PDB entry 2AE4 | X-ray diffraction, 2.30 A resolution | chains A and B

[Chain A]
Molecule: Glutaryl 7-Aminocephalosporanic Acid Acylase
Organism: Pseudomonas sp
Notes: EC 3.5.1.11; fragment: alpha domain(residues 1-166); engineered mutation(s): E159Q
Sequence (166 residues; each row starts with the number of its first residue):
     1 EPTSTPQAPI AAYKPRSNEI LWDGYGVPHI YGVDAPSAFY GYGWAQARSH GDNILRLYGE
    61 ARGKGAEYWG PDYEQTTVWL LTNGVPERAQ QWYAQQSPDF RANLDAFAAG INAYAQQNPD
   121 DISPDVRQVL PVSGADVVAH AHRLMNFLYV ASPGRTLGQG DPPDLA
Unresolved in the structure: 1-5, 166

[Chain B]
Molecule: Glutaryl 7-Aminocephalosporanic Acid Acylase
Organism: Pseudomonas sp
Notes: EC 3.5.1.11; fragment: beta domain(residues 1-522)
Sequence (528 residues; numbered 1 to 528; the number before each row is that of its first residue):
     1 SNSWAVAPGK TANGNALLLQ NPHLSWTTDY FTYYEAHLVT PDFEIYGATQ IGLPVIRFAF
    61 NQRMGITNTV NGMVGATNYR LTLQDGGYLY DGQVRPFERR QASYRLRQAD GTTVDKPLEI
   121 RSSVHGPVFE RADGTAVAVR VAGLDRPGML EQYFDMITAD SFDDYEAALA RMQVPTFNIV
   181 YADREGTINY SFNGVAPKRA EGDIAFWQGL VPGDSSRYLW TETHPLDDLP RVTNPPGGFV
   241 QNSNDPPWTP TWPVTYTPKD FPSYLAPQTP HSLRAQQSVR LMSENDDLTL ERFMALQLSH
   301 RAVMADRTLP DLIPAALIDP DPEVQAAARL LAAWDREFTS DSRAALLFEE WARLFAGQNF
   361 AGQAGFATPW SLDKPVSTPY GVRDPKAAVD QLRTAIANTK RKYGAIDRPF GDASRMILND
   421 VNVPGAAGYG NLGSFRVFTW SDPDENGVRT PVHGETWVAM IEFSTPVRAY GLMSYGNSRQ
   481 PGTTHYSDQI ERVSRADFRE LLLRREQVEA AVQERTPFNF KPHHHHHH
Unresolved in the structure: 523-528

[How chain A and chain B interact]
Residue-residue contacts - 194 pairs, chain A then chain B:
  Gln7(A) - Arg184(B)  hydrogen bond (backbone-side chain)
  Gln7(A) - Thr465(B)
  Ala8(A) - Arg184(B)  hydrogen bond (backbone-side chain)
  Ala8(A) - Thr465(B)
  Pro9(A) - Arg184(B)
  Ile10(A) - Gln62(B)
  Ile10(A) - Arg504(B)
  Tyr13(A) - Thr40(B)
  Tyr13(A) - Arg505(B)  hydrogen bond
  Lys14(A) - Pro41(B)
  Pro15(A) - Val39(B)
  Pro15(A) - Thr40(B)
  Pro15(A) - Pro41(B)
  Asn18(A) - Pro517(B)
  Asn18(A) - Phe518(B)  hydrogen bond (backbone-backbone)
  Glu19(A) - Arg505(B)  salt bridge
  Glu19(A) - Arg515(B)  salt bridge
  Glu19(A) - Thr516(B)
  Glu19(A) - Phe518(B)
  Ile20(A) - Glu514(B)
  Ile20(A) - Arg515(B)
  Ile20(A) - Thr516(B)  hydrogen bond (backbone-backbone)
  Ile20(A) - Phe518(B)  hydrophobic
  Leu21(A) - Arg505(B)
  Leu21(A) - Val508(B)  hydrophobic
  Leu21(A) - Val512(B)  hydrophobic
  Leu21(A) - Glu514(B)
  Leu21(A) - Arg515(B)
  Trp22(A) - Tyr34(B)
  Trp22(A) - Val512(B)
  Trp22(A) - Gln513(B)  hydrogen bond (backbone-backbone)
  Trp22(A) - Glu514(B)  hydrogen bond (backbone-backbone)
  Trp22(A) - Thr516(B)  hydrogen bond
  Asp23(A) - Ala511(B)
  Gly24(A) - His485(B)  hydrogen bond (backbone-side chain)
  Gly24(A) - Ala511(B)
  Gly24(A) - Gln513(B)
  Tyr25(A) - Asn477(B)
  Tyr25(A) - His485(B)
  Tyr25(A) - Asp488(B)
  Tyr25(A) - Gln489(B)
  Tyr25(A) - Arg492(B)  hydrogen bond
  Tyr25(A) - Arg499(B)
  Gly26(A) - Asn477(B)  hydrogen bond (backbone-side chain)
  Gly26(A) - His485(B)
  Val27(A) - Glu35(B)
  Val27(A) - Tyr46(B)
  Val27(A) - Asn477(B)
  Pro28(A) - Tyr34(B)
  Pro28(A) - Glu35(B)
  Pro28(A) - Ala36(B)
  Pro28(A) - His37(B)  hydrogen bond (backbone-backbone)
  Pro28(A) - Asn477(B)
  His29(A) - His37(B)  hydrogen bond
  His29(A) - Leu502(B)
  His29(A) - Val508(B)
  Ile30(A) - His37(B)  hydrogen bond (backbone-backbone)
  Ile30(A) - Leu38(B)
  Ile30(A) - Val39(B)  hydrogen bond (backbone-backbone)
  Tyr31(A) - Val39(B)
  Tyr31(A) - Arg505(B)
  Tyr31(A) - Val508(B)
  Tyr31(A) - Phe518(B)
  Gly32(A) - Val39(B)  hydrogen bond (backbone-backbone)
  Gly32(A) - Thr40(B)
  Gly32(A) - Pro41(B)
  Val33(A) - Pro41(B)
  Asp34(A) - Thr40(B)
  Pro36(A) - Phe520(B)  hydrophobic
  Ser37(A) - Phe518(B)
  Ala38(A) - Leu38(B)
  Ala38(A) - Thr40(B)
  Phe39(A) - Pro54(B)
  Phe39(A) - Phe154(B)  hydrophobic
  Tyr40(A) - Phe518(B)  hydrophobic
  Tyr40(A) - Asn519(B)
  Tyr40(A) - Phe520(B)  hydrophobic
  Gly41(A) - Phe518(B)
  Tyr42(A) - Ala36(B)  hydrophobic
  Tyr42(A) - Leu38(B)  hydrophobic
  Tyr42(A) - Thr49(B)
  Tyr42(A) - Leu53(B)
  Tyr42(A) - Pro54(B)
  Tyr42(A) - Ile56(B)
  Trp44(A) - Thr516(B)
  Ala45(A) - Tyr34(B)  hydrogen bond (backbone-side chain)
  Gln46(A) - Tyr34(B)
  Gln46(A) - Ile51(B)
  Gln46(A) - Gly52(B)  hydrogen bond (side chain-backbone)
  Gln46(A) - Leu53(B)  hydrogen bond (side chain-backbone)
  Arg48(A) - Gln480(B)
  Arg48(A) - Glu514(B)  salt bridge
  Ser49(A) - Tyr34(B)  hydrogen bond
  Ser49(A) - Asn477(B)
  Ser49(A) - Ser478(B)  hydrogen bond (backbone-side chain)
  Ser49(A) - Arg479(B)  hydrogen bond (backbone-backbone)
  Ser49(A) - Gln480(B)
  His50(A) - Tyr34(B)
  His50(A) - Ile51(B)
  His50(A) - Asn477(B)  hydrogen bond (side chain-backbone)
  His50(A) - Ser478(B)
  His50(A) - Arg479(B)  hydrogen bond (side chain-backbone)
  His50(A) - Gln480(B)
  Gly51(A) - Gln480(B)
  Asp52(A) - Gln480(B)
  Asp52(A) - Pro481(B)
  Asn53(A) - Asp29(B)
  Ile54(A) - Ile51(B)  hydrophobic
  Ile54(A) - Gly52(B)
  Leu57(A) - Asp29(B)
  Leu57(A) - Tyr30(B)  hydrophobic
  Tyr58(A) - Gly52(B)  hydrogen bond (side chain-backbone)
  Ala66(A) - Tyr104(B)  hydrophobic
  Ala66(A) - Arg105(B)
  Ala66(A) - Leu106(B)
  Ala66(A) - Arg107(B)  hydrogen bond (backbone-backbone)
  Glu67(A) - Arg105(B)  salt bridge
  Glu67(A) - Arg107(B)
  Tyr68(A) - Arg107(B)  hydrogen bond (backbone-side chain)
  Trp69(A) - Arg107(B)
  Gly70(A) - Leu106(B)
  Gly70(A) - Arg107(B)
  Pro71(A) - Leu106(B)
  Pro71(A) - Arg107(B)
  Glu74(A) - Tyr104(B)  hydrogen bond
  Glu74(A) - Leu106(B)
  Glu74(A) - Lys116(B)  salt bridge
  Val78(A) - Tyr104(B)
  Trp79(A) - Phe129(B)  hydrophobic
  Leu81(A) - Tyr104(B)  hydrophobic
  Leu81(A) - Ile120(B)
  Thr82(A) - Ile120(B)
  Thr82(A) - Pro127(B)
  Thr82(A) - Phe129(B)
  Asn83(A) - Pro127(B)
  Asn83(A) - Phe129(B)
  Asn83(A) - Val139(B)
  Arg88(A) - Leu144(B)
  Trp92(A) - Gly143(B)
  Trp92(A) - Leu144(B)  hydrogen bond (side chain-backbone)
  Trp92(A) - Arg146(B)
  Trp92(A) - Pro147(B)  hydrophobic
  Gln95(A) - Pro147(B)
  Gln96(A) - Pro147(B)  hydrogen bond (side chain-backbone)
  Ser97(A) - Glu151(B)  hydrogen bond
  Phe100(A) - Leu150(B)  hydrophobic
  Phe100(A) - Glu151(B)
  Phe100(A) - Phe154(B)  hydrophobic
  Leu104(A) - Pro54(B)  hydrophobic
  Leu104(A) - Leu150(B)  hydrophobic
  Ala106(A) - Phe520(B)  hydrophobic
  Phe107(A) - Gly52(B)
  Phe107(A) - Pro54(B)  hydrophobic
  Ala109(A) - Phe520(B)  hydrophobic
  Asp121(A) - Gln480(B)
  Asp125(A) - Arg107(B)  salt bridge
  Gln128(A) - Arg107(B)
  Val137(A) - Pro54(B)  hydrophobic
  His140(A) - Ile51(B)
  Ala141(A) - Leu53(B)  hydrophobic
  Ala141(A) - Met149(B)  hydrophobic
  Ala141(A) - Leu150(B)  hydrophobic
  Met145(A) - Arg57(B)
  Met145(A) - Met149(B)  hydrophobic
  Met145(A) - Pro175(B)  hydrophobic
  Met145(A) - Phe177(B)  hydrophobic
  Asn146(A) - Pro175(B)
  Phe147(A) - Val141(B)  hydrophobic
  Phe147(A) - Leu144(B)  hydrophobic
  Leu148(A) - Tyr30(B)  hydrophobic
  Tyr149(A) - Leu24(B)
  Tyr149(A) - Phe31(B)
  Tyr149(A) - Gln50(B)  hydrogen bond
  Tyr149(A) - Val70(B)  hydrophobic
  Tyr149(A) - Phe177(B)  hydrophobic
  Val150(A) - Gly75(B)
  Val150(A) - Ala76(B)
  Ala151(A) - Ala76(B)  hydrophobic
  Ala151(A) - Val141(B)  hydrophobic
  Arg155(A) - Asn78(B)
  Arg155(A) - Arg131(B)  hydrogen bond (backbone-side chain)
  Thr156(A) - Asn78(B)  hydrogen bond
  Thr156(A) - Phe129(B)
  Thr156(A) - Arg131(B)  hydrogen bond (backbone-side chain)
  Thr156(A) - Val137(B)
  Thr156(A) - Val139(B)
  Leu157(A) - Phe129(B)  hydrophobic
  Leu157(A) - Arg131(B)
  Gly158(A) - Arg131(B)
  Pro163(A) - Ser25(B)
  Asp164(A) - Val452(B)
  Leu165(A) - Ser441(B)
  Leu165(A) - Asp442(B)  hydrogen bond (backbone-backbone)
  Leu165(A) - Val452(B)
Also at the interface, not in a pair above, chain A (93 interface residues in all): Ala35, Ala47, Thr77, Asn103, Val138, His142, Arg143, Leu144
Also at the interface, not in a pair above, chain B (93 interface residues in all): Thr28, Thr32, Tyr33, Phe43, Val55, Arg100, Ser103, Thr113, Leu118, Val128, Glu130, Ala142, Thr176, Pro466, Glu509

[In short]
The chain A/chain B interface involves 93 residues from each chain; the contacts include 36 hydrogen bonds and
6 salt bridges. Polar pairs include Glu19(A)-Arg505(B), Glu19(A)-Arg515(B) and Arg48(A)-Glu514(B).
Here chain A is Glutaryl 7-Aminocephalosporanic Acid Acylase and chain B is Glutaryl 7-Aminocephalosporanic
Acid Acylase, both from Pseudomonas sp. Entry 2AE4 (Glutaryl 7-Aminocephalosporanic Acid Acylase: mutational
study of activation mechanism) was determined by X-ray diffraction together with 2ADV and 2AE5 from the same
study.
